1BSU - chains C and A of the 4 polymer chains in the assembly; structure by X-ray diffraction, 2.00 A resolution.

== Chain C ==
Molecule: 10-nt DNA strand
Sequence (10 nucleotides; row label = number of the first residue in the row):
   902 AAGACITCTT
Modified residues: 5CM (5-methyl-2'-deoxy-cytidine-5'-monophosphate) at position 906
Ion coordination: Ca2+: DI907 (shared with Asp-74(A), Asp-90(A) of chain A)

== Chain A ==
Molecule: Endonuclease ecorv (3.1.21.4)
Source organism: Escherichia coli
Notes: EC 3.1.21.4
UniProtKB: P04390 (T2E5_ECOLI); residues 2-245 here correspond to UniProt positions 1-244 (UniProt number = residue number - 1)
Amino-acid sequence (244 residues; each row starts with the number of its first residue):
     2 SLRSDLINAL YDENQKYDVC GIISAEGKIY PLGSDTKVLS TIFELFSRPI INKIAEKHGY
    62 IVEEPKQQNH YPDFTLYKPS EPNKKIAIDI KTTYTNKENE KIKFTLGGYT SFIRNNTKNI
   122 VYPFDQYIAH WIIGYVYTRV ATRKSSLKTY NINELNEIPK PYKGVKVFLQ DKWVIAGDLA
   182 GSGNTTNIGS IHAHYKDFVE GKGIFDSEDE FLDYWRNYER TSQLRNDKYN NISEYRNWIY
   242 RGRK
Not modelled in the structure: 142-148, 245
Ion coordination: Ca2+: Asp-74, Asp-90 (shared with DI907(C) of chain C)

== Interface between chain C and chain A ==
Pairs across the interface (27):
  DA905(C) with Thr-111(A), hydrogen bond to the phosphate; Ser-112(A), phosphate contact; Lys-119(A), salt bridge to the phosphate; Asn-120(A), sugar contact; Arg-221(A), salt bridge to the phosphate
  5CM_906(C) with Asn-70(A), sugar contact; Gly-109(A), phosphate contact; Ser-112(A), hydrogen bond to the phosphate; Phe-113(A), phosphate contact; Thr-186(A), base contact
  DI907(C) with Asp-90(A), phosphate contact; Lys-92(A), salt bridge to the phosphate; Gly-108(A), phosphate contact; Thr-186(A), base contact
  DT908(C) with Thr-37(A), phosphate contact; Lys-92(A), phosphate contact; Thr-93(A), hydrogen bond to the phosphate; Thr-106(A), hydrogen bond to the phosphate; Ser-183(A), base contact; Thr-186(A), hydrogen bond to the base; Asn-188(A), base contact
  DC909(C) with Thr-37(A), hydrogen bond to the phosphate; Thr-94(A), hydrogen bond to the phosphate; Tyr-95(A), hydrogen bond to the phosphate; Gly-182(A), hydrogen bond to the base; Ser-183(A), base contact
  DT910(C) with Tyr-95(A), hydrogen bond to the phosphate
Also at the interface, not in a pair above, chain A (23 interface residues in all): His-71, Ile-91, Lys-104

== Summary ==
6 residues of chain C and 23 residues of chain A are in contact, with 10 hydrogen bonds and 3 salt bridges.
Among the polar pairs are DT908(C)/Thr-186(A), DC909(C)/Gly-182(A) and DA905(C)/Thr-111(A). Asp-74(A),
Asp-90(A) and DI907(C) coordinate Ca2+.
Chain C is a 10-nt DNA strand and chain A is Endonuclease ecorv (3.1.21.4) (Escherichia coli); the structure,
Structural and energetic origins of indirect readout in site-specific DNA cleavage by a restriction
endonuclease, was determined by X-ray diffraction, deposited together with 1BUA.
